8RHV - chains B and D of the 4 polymer chains in the assembly; structure by X-ray diffraction, 1.70 A resolution.

# Chain B (and D)
Name: Pteridine reductase
From: Trypanosoma brucei brucei
Notes: chain D of this document is another copy of the same molecule, construct and numbering; everything in this record applies to it too
UniProt: O76290 (O76290_TRYBB); numbering as in UniProt (aligned over 1-268)
Sequence (289 residues; row label = number of the first residue in the row; numbers below 1 keep their minus sign (Met-20 is residue -20)):
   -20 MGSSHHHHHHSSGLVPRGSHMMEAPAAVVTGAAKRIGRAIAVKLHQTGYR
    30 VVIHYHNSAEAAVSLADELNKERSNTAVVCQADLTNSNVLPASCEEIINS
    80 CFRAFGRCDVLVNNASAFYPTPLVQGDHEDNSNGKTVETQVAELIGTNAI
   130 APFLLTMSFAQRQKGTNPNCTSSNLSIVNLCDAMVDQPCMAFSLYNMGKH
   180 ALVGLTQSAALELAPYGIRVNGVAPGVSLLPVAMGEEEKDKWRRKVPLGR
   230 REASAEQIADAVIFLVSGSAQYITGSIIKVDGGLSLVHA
Unresolved in the structure: -20 to 1, 104-112, 144-151 (chain D: -20 to 1, 104-112, 143-151)
Construct notes: initiating methionine (-20); expression tag (-19 to 0)

# Interface between chain B and chain D
Contacting residue pairs (72; chain B residue first):
  Asn65(B) - Asn65(D)
  Asn67(B) - Glu117(D)
  Pro70(B) - Val116(D)  hydrophobic
  Pro70(B) - Glu117(D)
  Pro101(B) - Glu191(D)
  Leu102(B) - Phe132(D)  hydrophobic
  Leu102(B) - Met136(D)  hydrophobic
  Leu102(B) - Gln140(D)  hydrogen bond (backbone-side chain)
  Leu102(B) - Ala188(D)  hydrophobic
  Leu102(B) - Glu191(D)  hydrogen bond (backbone-side chain)
  Leu102(B) - Leu192(D)  hydrophobic
  Val103(B) - Ala139(D)  hydrophobic
  Val103(B) - Gln140(D)
  Val103(B) - Tyr195(D)
  Val116(B) - Pro70(D)  hydrophobic
  Val116(B) - Phe132(D)  hydrophobic
  Val116(B) - Leu133(D)  hydrophobic
  Val116(B) - Met136(D)  hydrophobic
  Glu117(B) - Asn67(D)
  Val120(B) - Ile129(D)  hydrophobic
  Ala128(B) - Met176(D)
  Ile129(B) - Val120(D)  hydrophobic
  Phe132(B) - Leu102(D)  hydrophobic
  Phe132(B) - Val116(D)  hydrophobic
  Phe132(B) - Ser172(D)
  Phe132(B) - Leu173(D)  hydrophobic
  Phe132(B) - Met176(D)  hydrophobic
  Leu133(B) - Val116(D)  hydrophobic
  Met136(B) - Leu102(D)  hydrophobic
  Met136(B) - Val116(D)  hydrophobic
  Ala139(B) - Val103(D)  hydrophobic
  Gln140(B) - Leu102(D)
  Val164(B) - Gln186(D)
  Asp165(B) - Gln186(D)  hydrogen bond
  Pro167(B) - Ser187(D)
  Pro167(B) - Leu190(D)
  Met169(B) - Leu190(D)
  Met169(B) - Glu191(D)
  Ala170(B) - Glu191(D)
  Ser172(B) - Phe132(D)
  Ser172(B) - Ser187(D)
  Ser172(B) - Glu191(D)
  Leu173(B) - Phe132(D)  hydrophobic
  Asn175(B) - Gly183(D)
  Asn175(B) - Ser187(D)  hydrogen bond
  Met176(B) - Ala128(D)
  Met176(B) - Phe132(D)  hydrophobic
  Met176(B) - Ala180(D)
  Met176(B) - Leu184(D)
  His179(B) - His179(D)
  His179(B) - Gly183(D)
  His179(B) - Gln186(D)
  Ala180(B) - Met176(D)
  Gly183(B) - Asn175(D)  hydrogen bond (backbone-side chain)
  Gly183(B) - His179(D)
  Leu184(B) - Met176(D)
  Gln186(B) - Val164(D)
  Gln186(B) - Asp165(D)  hydrogen bond
  Gln186(B) - His179(D)
  Ser187(B) - Pro167(D)
  Ser187(B) - Ser172(D)
  Ser187(B) - Asn175(D)  hydrogen bond
  Ala188(B) - Leu102(D)  hydrophobic
  Leu190(B) - Pro167(D)
  Leu190(B) - Met169(D)
  Glu191(B) - Pro101(D)
  Glu191(B) - Leu102(D)  hydrogen bond (side chain-backbone)
  Glu191(B) - Met169(D)
  Glu191(B) - Ala170(D)
  Glu191(B) - Ser172(D)
  Leu192(B) - Leu102(D)  hydrophobic
  Tyr195(B) - Val103(D)
Also at the interface, not in a pair above, chain B (41 interface residues in all): Ile124, Thr135, Cys168, Phe171, Val182
Also at the interface, not in a pair above, chain D (41 interface residues in all): Ile124, Thr135, Cys168, Phe171, Val182

# In short
The chain B/chain D interface involves 41 residues from each chain; the contacts include 8 hydrogen bonds.
Polar contacts include Leu102(B)-Gln140(D), Leu102(B)-Glu191(D) and Asp165(B)-Gln186(D).
Both chains are Pteridine reductase (Trypanosoma brucei brucei). Entry 8RHV (Crystal Structure of Trypanosoma
brucei PTR1 in complex with the cofactor and inhibitor P30) was determined by X-ray diffraction, deposited
together with 8RHT, 8RHU, 8RHW, 8RHX and 8RHY.
